PDB entry 7QHP | X-ray diffraction, 1.82 A resolution | chains A and T of the 3 polymer chains in the assembly

Chain A:
Molecule: H-2 class II histocompatibility antigen, A-D alpha chain
From: Mus musculus
UniProtKB: P04228 (HA2D_MOUSE); residues -1 to 193 here correspond to UniProt positions 24-218 (UniProt number = residue number + 25)
Sequence (202 residues; each row starts with the number of its first residue; numbers below 1 keep their minus sign (Glu-1 is residue -1)):
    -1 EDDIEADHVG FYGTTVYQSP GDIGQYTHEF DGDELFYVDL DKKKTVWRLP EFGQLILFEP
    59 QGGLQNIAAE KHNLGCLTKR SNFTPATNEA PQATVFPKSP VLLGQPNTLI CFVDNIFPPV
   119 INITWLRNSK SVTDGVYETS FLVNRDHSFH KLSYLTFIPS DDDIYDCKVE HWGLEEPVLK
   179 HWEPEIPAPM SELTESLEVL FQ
Unresolved in the structure: -1 to 1, 183-200
Differences from the reference sequence: engineered mutation Cys74 (Ile99 in P04228); expression tag (194-200)
Cystine bridges: Cys109-Cys165
Swiss-Prot annotation at these positions:
  - region: Glu181 to Glu193 (Connecting peptide)
  - glycosylation: Asn120 (N-linked (GlcNAc...) asparagine)

Chain T:
Molecule: Insulin-1
From: Mus musculus
UniProtKB: P01325 (INS1_MOUSE); residues -1 to 11 here correspond to UniProt positions 75-87 (UniProt number = residue number + 76)
Sequence (13 residues; each row starts with the number of its first residue; numbers below 1 keep their minus sign (Leu-1 is residue -1)):
    -1 LQTLALEVED DPC
Differences from the reference sequence: conflict Glu7 (Ala83 in P01325), Asp8 (Arg84 in P01325), Asp9 (Gln85 in P01325), Pro10 (Lys86 in P01325), Cys11 (Arg87 in P01325)

How chain A and chain T interact:
Inter-chain disulfides: Cys74(A)-Cys11(T)
Contacting residue pairs (31):
  Tyr10(A) with Leu4(T)
  Gly11(A) with Leu4(T)
  Thr13(A) with Val6(T)
  Tyr24(A) with Ala3(T)
  His26(A) with Leu2(T)
  Leu53(A) with Leu-1(T)
  Ile54(A) with Leu-1(T); Thr1(T)
  Leu55(A) with Leu-1(T), hydrogen bond (backbone-backbone); Gln0(T); Thr1(T), hydrogen bond (backbone-backbone)
  Phe56(A) with Thr1(T); Ala3(T)
  Glu57(A) with Gln0(T)
  Asn64(A) with Leu4(T), hydrogen bond (side chain-backbone); Glu5(T); Val6(T), hydrogen bond (side chain-backbone)
  Ala67(A) with Val6(T), hydrophobic; Asp8(T)
  Glu68(A) with Val6(T)
  His70(A) with Asp8(T); Asp9(T), hydrogen bond (side chain-backbone)
  Asn71(A) with Val6(T); Glu7(T), hydrogen bond (side chain-backbone); Asp8(T); Asp9(T), hydrogen bond (side chain-backbone)
  Cys74(A) with Asp9(T); Cys11(T), disulfide
  Leu75(A) with Asp9(T)
  Arg78(A) with Asp9(T), salt bridge; Cys11(T)
Other interface residues (no listed pair), chain A (21 interface residues in all): Phe34, Trp45, Gly60
From the paper, about this interface:
  - pairs named by the authors: Arg78(A)-Asp9(T) (salt bridge)

In short:
21 residues of chain A and 12 residues of chain T are in contact, with 1 disulfide bond, 7 hydrogen bonds and
1 salt bridge. Among the polar pairs are Arg78(A)-Asp9(T), Asn64(A)-Leu4(T) and Asn64(A)-Val6(T). The paper
describes a salt bridge between Arg78(A) and Asp9(T).
Here chain A is H-2 class II histocompatibility antigen, A-D alpha chain and chain T is Insulin-1, both from
Mus musculus. Entry 7QHP (Structure of I-Ag7 with a bound hybrid insulin peptide) was determined by X-ray
diffraction (same publication as 7Z50).
